1BE9 - chains A and B; structure by X-ray diffraction, 1.82 A resolution.

# Chain A
Molecule: Psd-95
Source organism: Rattus norvegicus
Notes: fragment: the third pdz domain of psd-95
UniProt: P31016 (DLG4_RAT); aligned to UniProt positions 295-411 over residues 298-414 (the alignment contains insertions or deletions, so no single offset holds)
Amino-acid sequence (119 residues; row label = number of the first residue in the row):
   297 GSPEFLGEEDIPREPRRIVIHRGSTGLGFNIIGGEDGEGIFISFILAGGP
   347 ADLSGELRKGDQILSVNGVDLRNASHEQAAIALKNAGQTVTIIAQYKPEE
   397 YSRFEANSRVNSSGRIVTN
Unresolved in the structure: 297-300
Construct notes: conflict E300 (Asp in P31016), F301 (Leu in P31016), I328 (Val in P31016), N403 (Glu409 in P31016), S404 (Gln410 in P31016), R405 (Leu411 in P31016), V406 (Met412 in P31016), G410 (Leu416 in P31016), R411 (Gly417 in P31016), I412 (Ser418 in P31016), V413 (Gly419 in P31016)
Curated features (UniProtKB/Swiss-Prot):
  - modified residue: S298 (Phosphoserine)
What the authors report for this chain:
  - contacts within the chain: G329-H372 (hydrogen bond)
  - conformationally variable residues (loop rearrangement, side-chain flip): G319, S320, T321, H372

# Chain B
Molecule: Cript
Notes: fragment: c-terminal peptide
Amino-acid sequence (5 residues; row label = number of the first residue in the row):
     5 KQTSV

# Interface between chain A and chain B
Residue-residue contacts - 22 pairs, chain A then chain B:
  G322(A) with V9(B)
  L323(A) with V9(B), hydrogen bond (backbone-backbone)
  G324(A) with V9(B), hydrogen bond (backbone-backbone)
  F325(A) with T7(B); S8(B); V9(B), hydrogen bond (backbone-backbone)
  N326(A) with Q6(B), hydrogen bond; T7(B); S8(B)
  I327(A) with K5(B); Q6(B); T7(B), hydrogen bond (backbone-backbone)
  I328(A) with K5(B); Q6(B)
  E331(A) with K5(B)
  S339(A) with Q6(B), hydrogen bond
  H372(A) with K5(B); Q6(B); T7(B), hydrogen bond
  A376(A) with T7(B)
  K380(A) with T7(B); S8(B)
Also at the interface, not in a pair above, chain A (15 interface residues in all): R318, G329, L379
From the paper, about this interface:
  - interface residues, chain A: R318(A), G322(A), L323(A), F325(A), I327(A), S339(A), H372(A), L379(A)

# Summary
15 residues of chain A face 5 of chain B across their interface, with 7 hydrogen bonds. Polar pairs include
G324(A)-V9(B), N326(A)-Q6(B) and S339(A)-Q6(B). From the paper: interface residues R318(A), G322(A) and
L323(A) among others; conformational variability at G319(A), S320(A) and T321(A) among others.
Chain A is Psd-95 (Rattus norvegicus) and chain B is Cript; the structure, The third pdz domain from the
synaptic protein psd-95 in complex with a C-terminal peptide derived ..., was determined by X-ray diffraction
(same publication as 1BFE).
